Entry 3DHG (X-ray diffraction, 1.85 A resolution); this record covers chains A and B of the 3 polymer chains in the assembly.

# Chain A
Name: toluene 4-monooxygenase hydroxylase alpha subunit
Organism: Pseudomonas mendocina
Reference sequence: Q6Q8Q7 (Q6Q8Q7_PSEME); residue numbers follow UniProt; this construct covers 1-500
Chain sequence (500 residues; each row starts with the number of its first residue):
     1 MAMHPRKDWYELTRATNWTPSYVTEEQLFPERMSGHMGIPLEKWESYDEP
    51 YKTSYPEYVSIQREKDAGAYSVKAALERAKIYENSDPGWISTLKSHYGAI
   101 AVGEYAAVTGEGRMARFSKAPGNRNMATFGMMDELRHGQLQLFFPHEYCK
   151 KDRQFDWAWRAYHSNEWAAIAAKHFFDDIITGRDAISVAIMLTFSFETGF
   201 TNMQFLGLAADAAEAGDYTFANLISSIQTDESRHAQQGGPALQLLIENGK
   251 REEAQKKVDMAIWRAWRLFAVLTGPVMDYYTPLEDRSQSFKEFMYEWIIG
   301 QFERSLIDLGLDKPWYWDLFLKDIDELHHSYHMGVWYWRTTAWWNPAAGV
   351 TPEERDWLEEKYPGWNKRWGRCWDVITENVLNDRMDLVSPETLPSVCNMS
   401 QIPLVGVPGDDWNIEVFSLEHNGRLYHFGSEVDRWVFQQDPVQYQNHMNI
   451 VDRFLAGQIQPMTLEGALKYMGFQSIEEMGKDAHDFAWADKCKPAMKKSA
Disordered / not traced: 1, 493-500
Metal / ion sites: Fe ion site 1: Glu104, Glu134, His137; Fe ion site 2: Glu134, Glu197, Glu231, His234
What the authors report for this chain:
  - Fe ion coordination: Glu104, Glu134, His137, Glu197, Glu231, His234
  - contacts within the chain: Asn202-Gln228 (hydrogen bond)
  - catalytic residues: Thr201 (proposed by the authors, not directly observed)

# Chain B
Name: toluene 4-monooxygenase hydroxylase beta subunit
Organism: Pseudomonas mendocina
Reference sequence: Q6Q8Q3 (Q6Q8Q3_PSEME); residues 1-327 here = UniProt positions 1-327
Chain sequence (327 residues; row label = number of the first residue in the row):
     1 MSFESKKPMRTWSHLAEMRKKPSEYDIVSRKLHYSTNNPDSPWELSPDSP
    51 MNLWYKQYRNASPLKHDNWDAFTDPDQLVYRTYNLMQDGQESYVQSLFDQ
   101 FNEREHDQMVREGWEHTMARCYSPLRYLFHCLQMSSAYVQQMAPASTISN
   151 CCILQTADSLRWLTHTAYRTHELSLTYPDAGLGEHERELWEKEPGWQGLR
   201 ELMEKQLTAFDWGEAFVSLNLVVKPMIVESIFKPLQQQAWENNDTLLPLL
   251 IDSQLKDAERHSRWSKALVKHALENPDNHAVIEGWIEKWRPLADRAAEAY
   301 LSMLSSDILPAQYLERSTSLRASILTV
Disordered / not traced: 1-2, 307-327
Metal / ion sites: Ca2+ site 1 near Gln108 (its only coordinating residue here); Ca2+ site 2: Asp179 (shared with 1 residue of chain E); Ca2+ site 3 near Glu184 (its only coordinating residue here)

# How chain A and chain B interact
Residue-residue contacts - 197 pairs, chain A then chain B:
  Ala2(A) - Asp99(B)  hydrogen bond (backbone-side chain)
  Ala2(A) - Asn102(B)  hydrogen bond (backbone-side chain)
  Ala2(A) - Glu103(B)  hydrogen bond (backbone-side chain)
  Met3(A) - Gln95(B)
  Met3(A) - Asp99(B)
  Met3(A) - Tyr168(B)
  His4(A) - Asn102(B)
  His4(A) - Tyr168(B)  hydrogen bond (backbone-side chain)
  His4(A) - Glu172(B)  salt bridge
  His4(A) - Leu175(B)
  Asp8(A) - His171(B)  hydrogen bond (backbone-side chain)
  Trp9(A) - Tyr168(B)
  Trp9(A) - His171(B)
  Leu12(A) - Arg126(B)
  Leu12(A) - Ala167(B)
  Leu12(A) - Thr170(B)
  Leu12(A) - His171(B)
  Leu12(A) - Gly183(B)
  Thr13(A) - Leu163(B)
  Thr13(A) - Ala167(B)
  Ala15(A) - Arg126(B)  hydrogen bond (backbone-side chain)
  Ala15(A) - Tyr127(B)  hydrogen bond (backbone-side chain)
  Thr16(A) - Tyr127(B)
  Thr16(A) - His130(B)
  Asn17(A) - Tyr127(B)
  Asn17(A) - Arg187(B)
  Trp18(A) - Cys131(B)  hydrophobic
  Trp18(A) - Arg187(B)
  Trp18(A) - Trp190(B)
  Trp18(A) - Glu191(B)
  Trp18(A) - Arg200(B)
  Trp18(A) - Glu204(B)  hydrogen bond
  Thr19(A) - Arg187(B)  hydrogen bond
  Thr19(A) - Glu191(B)  hydrogen bond (backbone-side chain)
  Thr19(A) - Arg200(B)  hydrogen bond (backbone-side chain)
  Pro20(A) - Arg200(B)
  Pro20(A) - Glu204(B)
  Ser21(A) - Arg200(B)  hydrogen bond
  Ser21(A) - Glu204(B)  hydrogen bond (backbone-side chain)
  Tyr22(A) - Gln197(B)  hydrogen bond
  Tyr22(A) - Arg200(B)
  Tyr22(A) - Glu201(B)
  Tyr22(A) - Glu204(B)  hydrogen bond (backbone-side chain)
  Val23(A) - Glu204(B)  hydrogen bond (backbone-side chain)
  Val23(A) - Thr208(B)
  Gln27(A) - Thr208(B)
  Gln27(A) - Phe210(B)
  Leu28(A) - Leu207(B)  hydrophobic
  Phe29(A) - Met134(B)  hydrophobic
  Arg32(A) - Pro50(B)  hydrogen bond (side chain-backbone)
  Arg32(A) - Leu53(B)
  Arg32(A) - Trp54(B)
  Met33(A) - Met51(B)  hydrophobic
  Met33(A) - Trp54(B)
  Glu45(A) - Arg187(B)  salt bridge
  Tyr55(A) - Tyr83(B)  hydrogen bond
  Tyr55(A) - Gln87(B)
  Tyr55(A) - Ala157(B)
  Tyr55(A) - Asp158(B)
  Tyr55(A) - Arg161(B)
  Pro56(A) - Glu91(B)
  Pro56(A) - Gln95(B)
  Tyr58(A) - Tyr80(B)  hydrogen bond
  Val59(A) - Asn84(B)
  Val59(A) - Asp88(B)
  Ser60(A) - Asp88(B)
  Gln62(A) - Tyr80(B)  hydrogen bond
  Gln62(A) - Asn84(B)
  Arg63(A) - Leu85(B)
  Arg63(A) - Asp88(B)  salt bridge
  Asp66(A) - Tyr80(B)
  Asp66(A) - Arg81(B)
  Tyr70(A) - Arg81(B)
  Val102(A) - Leu32(B)
  Val102(A) - Tyr34(B)  hydrophobic
  Tyr105(A) - Leu32(B)  hydrophobic
  Tyr105(A) - His33(B)
  Tyr105(A) - Ser146(B)  hydrogen bond (side chain-backbone)
  Tyr105(A) - Ser149(B)
  Tyr105(A) - Asn150(B)  hydrogen bond
  Ala106(A) - Tyr34(B)
  Val108(A) - Gln140(B)
  Val108(A) - Ile153(B)  hydrophobic
  Thr109(A) - Tyr55(B)
  Thr109(A) - Gln140(B)  hydrogen bond
  Gly112(A) - Gln140(B)
  Gly112(A) - Gln141(B)
  Arg113(A) - Met51(B)
  Arg113(A) - Tyr55(B)  hydrogen bond
  Arg113(A) - Gln141(B)
  Ala115(A) - Met134(B)
  Ala115(A) - Ala137(B)  hydrophobic
  Arg116(A) - Met134(B)
  Arg116(A) - Gln141(B)
  Arg116(A) - Leu207(B)  hydrogen bond (side chain-backbone)
  Arg116(A) - Phe210(B)
  Phe117(A) - Tyr138(B)  hydrophobic
  Phe117(A) - Gln141(B)
  Arg124(A) - His130(B)  hydrogen bond
  Arg124(A) - Gln133(B)
  Arg124(A) - Met134(B)
  Asn125(A) - His130(B)
  Asn125(A) - Gln133(B)  hydrogen bond
  Asn125(A) - Leu160(B)
  Thr128(A) - Gln133(B)  hydrogen bond
  Thr128(A) - Thr156(B)
  Phe129(A) - Leu160(B)  hydrophobic
  Met131(A) - Gln140(B)
  Met131(A) - Thr156(B)
  Met132(A) - Tyr80(B)
  Met132(A) - Tyr83(B)  hydrophobic
  Met132(A) - Ile153(B)  hydrophobic
  Met132(A) - Leu154(B)  hydrophobic
  Met132(A) - Ala157(B)  hydrophobic
  Leu135(A) - Asn150(B)
  Leu135(A) - Ile153(B)  hydrophobic
  Arg136(A) - Tyr80(B)
  Gln139(A) - Val28(B)
  Gln139(A) - Ser29(B)
  Gln139(A) - Val79(B)
  Gln139(A) - Tyr80(B)
  Gln139(A) - Asn150(B)
  Leu142(A) - Trp12(B)
  Leu142(A) - Ile27(B)
  Leu142(A) - Val28(B)
  Leu142(A) - Leu32(B)  hydrophobic
  Phe143(A) - Glu24(B)
  Phe143(A) - Val28(B)  hydrophobic
  His146(A) - Arg10(B)
  His146(A) - Thr11(B)  hydrogen bond
  His146(A) - Trp12(B)
  His146(A) - Ile27(B)
  Cys149(A) - Pro8(B)
  Cys149(A) - Met9(B)
  Cys149(A) - Trp12(B)  hydrophobic
  Lys150(A) - Pro8(B)
  Lys150(A) - Met9(B)  hydrogen bond (backbone-backbone)
  Lys150(A) - Arg10(B)  hydrogen bond (side chain-backbone)
  Lys151(A) - Pro8(B)
  Arg153(A) - Lys6(B)
  Arg153(A) - Lys7(B)  hydrogen bond (side chain-backbone)
  Arg153(A) - Pro8(B)
  Arg153(A) - Met9(B)
  Phe155(A) - Trp12(B)
  Asp156(A) - Met9(B)
  Asp156(A) - Trp12(B)
  Asp156(A) - Ser13(B)  hydrogen bond
  Ala158(A) - Trp12(B)  hydrophobic
  Trp159(A) - Trp12(B)  hydrophobic
  Trp159(A) - Ser13(B)
  Trp159(A) - His14(B)  hydrogen bond
  Trp159(A) - Arg30(B)
  Trp159(A) - Lys31(B)  hydrogen bond (side chain-backbone)
  Trp159(A) - Leu32(B)
  Arg160(A) - Ser13(B)
  Tyr162(A) - Tyr34(B)
  His163(A) - Lys31(B)  hydrogen bond (side chain-backbone)
  His163(A) - Asn37(B)  hydrogen bond
  Ile170(A) - Glu44(B)
  Lys173(A) - Tyr34(B)
  Lys173(A) - Glu44(B)
  His174(A) - Glu44(B)
  Asp177(A) - Tyr34(B)  hydrogen bond
  Asp177(A) - Trp43(B)
  Asp177(A) - Glu44(B)  hydrogen bond (side chain-backbone)
  Asp177(A) - Leu45(B)
  Thr181(A) - Trp43(B)
  Thr181(A) - Met51(B)
  Gly182(A) - Met51(B)
  Arg183(A) - Met51(B)
  Val442(A) - Ser46(B)
  Val442(A) - Asp48(B)
  Val442(A) - Ser49(B)
  Gln443(A) - Leu45(B)
  Gln443(A) - Ser46(B)  hydrogen bond (backbone-backbone)
  Gln443(A) - Ser49(B)
  Gln443(A) - Pro50(B)
  Tyr444(A) - Ser46(B)
  Gln445(A) - Ser46(B)
  Asn446(A) - Ser46(B)  hydrogen bond (backbone-side chain)
  Asn446(A) - Pro47(B)
  His447(A) - Glu44(B)  salt bridge
  His447(A) - Leu45(B)
  His447(A) - Ser46(B)
  Arg453(A) - Glu44(B)  salt bridge
  Glu465(A) - Phe3(B)
  Leu468(A) - Phe3(B)  hydrophobic
  Lys469(A) - Phe3(B)
  Phe473(A) - Phe3(B)
  Gln474(A) - Lys6(B)  hydrogen bond (backbone-side chain)
  Ser475(A) - Glu4(B)
  Ser475(A) - Lys6(B)
  Ile476(A) - Phe3(B)
  Ile476(A) - Glu4(B)  hydrogen bond (backbone-backbone)
  Glu477(A) - Ser5(B)  hydrogen bond
  Glu477(A) - Lys6(B)  hydrogen bond (side chain-backbone)
  Met479(A) - Phe3(B)  hydrophobic
Other interface residues (no listed pair), chain A (93 interface residues in all): Pro30, Asp133, Pro145, Asp152, Asp178, Asp184
Other interface residues (no listed pair), chain B (89 interface residues in all): Pro22, Phe98, Thr164, Lys205

# In short
93 residues of chain A face 89 of chain B across their interface, with 45 hydrogen bonds and 5 salt bridges.
Polar pairs include His4(A)-Glu172(B), Glu45(A)-Arg187(B) and Arg63(A)-Asp88(B). Glu104(A), Glu134(A) and
His137(A) coordinate Fe ion site 1. From the paper: the catalytic residue Thr201(A); Fe ion coordination by
Glu104(A), Glu134(A) and His137(A) among others.
Chain A is toluene 4-monooxygenase hydroxylase alpha subunit and chain B is toluene 4-monooxygenase
hydroxylase beta subunit, both from Pseudomonas mendocina; the structure, Crystal Structure of Toluene
4-Monoxygenase Hydroxylase, was determined by X-ray diffraction, deposited together with 3DHH and 3DHI.
